PDB entry 8RNC | electron microscopy, 3.52 A resolution | chains C and D of the 9 polymer chains in the assembly

# Chain C
Protein: Polymerase basic protein 2
Organism: Influenza B virus (B/Memphis/13/2003)
UniProtKB: Q5V8X3 (Q5V8X3_9INFB); residues 1-770 here = UniProt positions 1-770
Sequence (799 residues; numbered 1 to 799; the number before each row is that of its first residue):
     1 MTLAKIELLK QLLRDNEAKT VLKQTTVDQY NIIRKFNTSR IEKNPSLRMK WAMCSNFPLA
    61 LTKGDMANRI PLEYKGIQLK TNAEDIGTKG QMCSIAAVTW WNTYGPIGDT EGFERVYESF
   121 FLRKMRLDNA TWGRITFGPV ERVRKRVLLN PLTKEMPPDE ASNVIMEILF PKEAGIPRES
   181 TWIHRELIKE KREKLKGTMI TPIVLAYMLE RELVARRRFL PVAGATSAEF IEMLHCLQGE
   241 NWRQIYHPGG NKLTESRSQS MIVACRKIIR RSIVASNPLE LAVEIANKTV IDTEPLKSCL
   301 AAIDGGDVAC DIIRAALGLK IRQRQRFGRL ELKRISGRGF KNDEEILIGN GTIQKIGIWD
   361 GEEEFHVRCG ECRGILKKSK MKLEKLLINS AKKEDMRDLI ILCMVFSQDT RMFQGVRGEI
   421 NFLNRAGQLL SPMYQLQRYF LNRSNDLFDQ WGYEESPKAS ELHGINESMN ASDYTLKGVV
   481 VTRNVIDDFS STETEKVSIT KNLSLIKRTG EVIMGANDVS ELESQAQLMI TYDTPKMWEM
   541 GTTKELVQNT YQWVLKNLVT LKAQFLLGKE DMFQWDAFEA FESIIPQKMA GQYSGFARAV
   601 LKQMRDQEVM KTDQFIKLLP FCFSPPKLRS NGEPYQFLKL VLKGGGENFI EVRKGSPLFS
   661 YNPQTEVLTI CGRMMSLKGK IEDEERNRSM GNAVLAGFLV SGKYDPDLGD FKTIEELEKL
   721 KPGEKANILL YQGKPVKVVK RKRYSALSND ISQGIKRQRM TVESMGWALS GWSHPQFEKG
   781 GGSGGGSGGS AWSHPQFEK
Not modelled in the structure: 250-255, 767-799
Differences from the reference sequence: expression tag (771-799)

# Chain D
Protein: Polymerase acidic protein
Organism: Influenza B virus (B/Memphis/13/2003)
Notes: EC 3.1.-.-
UniProtKB: Q5V8Z9 (Q5V8Z9_9INFB); residues 1-726 here = UniProt positions 1-726
Sequence (726 residues; numbered 1 to 726; the number before each row is that of its first residue):
     1 MDTFITRNFQ TTIIQKAKNT MAEFSEDPEL QPAMLFNICV HLEVCYVISD MNFLDEEGKA
    61 YTALEGQGKE QNLRPQYEVI EGMPRTIAWM VQRSLAQEHG IETPKYLADL FDYKTKRFIE
   121 VGITKGLADD YFWKKKEKLG NSMELMIFSY NQDYSLSNES SLDEEGKGRV LSRLTELQAE
   181 LSLKNLWQVL IGEEDVEKGI DFKLGQTISR LRDISVPAGF SNFEGMRSYI DNIDPKGAIE
   241 RNLARMSPLV SVTPKKLTWE DLRPIGPHIY NHELPEVPYN AFLLMSDELG LANMTEGKSK
   301 KPKTLAKECL EKYSTLRDQT DPILIMKSEK ANENFLWKLW RDCVNTISNE EMSNELQKTN
   361 YAKWATGDGL TYQKIMKEVA IDDETMCQEE PKIPNKCRVA AWVQTEMNLL STLTSKRALD
   421 LPEIGPDVAP VEHVGSERRK YFVNEINYCK ASTVMMKYVL FHTSLLNESN ASMGKYKVIP
   481 ITNRVVNEKG ESFDMLYGLA VKGQSHLRGD TDVVTVVTFE FSSTDPRVDS GKWPKYTVFR
   541 IGSLFVSGRE KSVYLYCRVN GTNKIQMKWG MEARRCLLQS MQQMEAIVEQ ESSIQGYDMT
   601 KACFKGDRVN SPKTFSIGTQ EGKLVKGSFG KALRVIFTKC LMHYVFGNAQ LEGFSAESRR
   661 LLLLIQALKD RKGPWVFDLE GMYSGIEECI SNNPWVIQSA YWFNEWLGFE KEGSKVLESV
   721 DEIMDE
Not modelled in the structure: 62-74, 717-726
Reported in the primary citation:
  - mutagenesis - K631A/R634A: decreased catalytic activity
  - mutagenesis - K631A/R634A: decreased binding to Acidic leucine-rich nuclear phosphoprotein 32 family member A

# Interface between chain C and chain D
Contacting residue pairs (21):
  Trp-132(C) with Leu-370(D)
  Gly-133(C) with Leu-370(D)
  Arg-134(C) with Thr-371(D), hydrogen bond (side chain-backbone); Tyr-372(D); Gln-373(D)
  Ile-135(C) with Gln-373(D), hydrogen bond (backbone-side chain)
  Phe-230(C) with Trp-364(D), hydrophobic
  His-247(C) with Trp-364(D)
  Gln-527(C) with Thr-320(D), hydrogen bond; Arg-341(D)
  Lys-544(C) with Ser-314(D); Thr-315(D)
  Glu-647(C) with Lys-312(D); Tyr-313(D); Ser-314(D), hydrogen bond (side chain-backbone); Thr-315(D)
  Gly-655(C) with Phe-545(D)
  Ser-656(C) with Phe-545(D)
  Pro-657(C) with Phe-545(D)
  Gly-672(C) with Thr-315(D); Gln-319(D)
Interface residues without a listed pair, chain C (20 interface residues in all): Thr-131, Ala-225, Ile-245, Glu-651, Ser-660, Arg-673, Met-674
Interface residues without a listed pair, chain D (18 interface residues in all): Asp-321, Phe-335, Gly-369, Gly-548, Glu-550

# Overview
The interface between chain C and chain D involves 20 residues on one side and 18 on the other, with 4
hydrogen bonds. Polar pairs include Arg-134(C)/Thr-371(D), Ile-135(C)/Gln-373(D) and Gln-527(C)/Thr-320(D).
From the paper: K631A/R634A of chain D reduce catalytic activity; K631A/R634A of chain D reduce binding to
Acidic leucine-rich nuclear phosphoprotein 32 family member A.
Chain C is Polymerase basic protein 2 and chain D is Polymerase acidic protein, both from Influenza B virus
(B/Memphis/13/2003); the structure, Influenza B polymerase, replication complex, an asymmetric polymerase
dimer bound to human ANP32A (from "Influenza B ..., was determined by electron microscopy (same publication as
8RN1, 8RN2, 8RN3, 8RN4, 8RN5, 8RN6 and 5 further entries).
